PDB entry 6BMF | electron microscopy, 3.20 A resolution | chains C and D of the 6 polymer chains in the assembly

[Chain C (and D)]
Molecule: Vacuolar protein sorting-associated protein 4
From: Saccharomyces cerevisiae
Notes: chain D of this document is another copy of the same molecule, construct and numbering; everything in this record applies to it too
Reference sequence: P52917 (VPS4_YEAST); residue numbers follow UniProt; this construct covers 101-437
Sequence (337 residues; row label = number of the first residue in the row):
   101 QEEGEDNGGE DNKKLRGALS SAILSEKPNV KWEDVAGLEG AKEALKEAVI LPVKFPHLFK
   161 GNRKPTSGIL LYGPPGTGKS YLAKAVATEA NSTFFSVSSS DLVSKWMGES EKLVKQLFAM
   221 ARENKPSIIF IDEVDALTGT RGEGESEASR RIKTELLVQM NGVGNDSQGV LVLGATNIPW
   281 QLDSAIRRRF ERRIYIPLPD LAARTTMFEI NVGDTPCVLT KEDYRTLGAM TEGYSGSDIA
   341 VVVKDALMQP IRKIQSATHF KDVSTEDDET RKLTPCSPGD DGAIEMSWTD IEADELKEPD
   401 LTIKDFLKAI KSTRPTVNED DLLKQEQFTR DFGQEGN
Disordered / not traced: 101-111, 358-398
Metal / ion sites: Mg2+: S180 (together with ADP)
Residues lining bound ligands:
  - ADP / beryllium trifluoride, molecule 1: D134, V135, A136, P174, P175, G176, T177, G178, K179, S180, Y181, N277, M307, G336, S337, A340
  - ADP / beryllium trifluoride, molecule 2: N261, R288, R289
Swiss-Prot annotation at these positions:
  - binding site (ATP): G173 to S180
  - mutagenesis: K179 (K179A: No ATP hydrolysis. Missorting of vacuolar proteins), Q216 (Q216A: Abolishes oligomerization), E233 (E233Q: Defective in ATP hydrolysis. Missorting of vacuolar proteins)
Reported in the primary citation:
  - binding site for beryllium trifluoride: R288, R289
  - binding site for the ligand ADP: R288

[Chain C / chain D interface]
Contacting residue pairs - 52 pairs, chain C then chain D:
  L124(C) - V263(D)  hydrophobic
  E126(C) - G264(D)
  P175(C) - R288(D)
  G176(C) - R288(D)
  K184(C) - G262(D)
  S199(C) - E211(D)  hydrogen bond
  S199(C) - R251(D)
  S200(C) - E211(D)
  S200(C) - K212(D)
  S200(C) - K215(D)
  S200(C) - E255(D)
  V203(C) - M207(D)
  V203(C) - K212(D)  hydrogen bond (backbone-side chain)
  S204(C) - M207(D)
  K205(C) - K114(D)
  K205(C) - W206(D)
  K205(C) - E209(D)
  F230(C) - V263(D)  hydrophobic
  E233(C) - T254(D)
  E233(C) - L257(D)
  A236(C) - R250(D)
  A236(C) - R251(D)
  A236(C) - T254(D)
  E245(C) - M207(D)
  A248(C) - R251(D)
  N277(C) - R241(D)
  I278(C) - R241(D)
  Q281(C) - R250(D)  hydrogen bond
  V312(C) - N162(D)
  G313(C) - N162(D)
  D314(C) - N162(D)
  T315(C) - N162(D)
  S337(C) - R288(D)  hydrogen bond
  V341(C) - E291(D)
  K344(C) - K164(D)  hydrogen bond (side chain-backbone)
  K344(C) - P165(D)
  K344(C) - E291(D)
  L347(C) - N162(D)
  L347(C) - R163(D)
  M348(C) - F159(D)  hydrophobic
  M348(C) - R163(D)
  I351(C) - R163(D)
  Q355(C) - E143(D)
  R414(C) - R293(D)  hydrogen bond (backbone-side chain)
  R414(C) - D431(D)
  R414(C) - F432(D)
  P415(C) - R293(D)
  P415(C) - F432(D)
  T416(C) - S284(D)
  T416(C) - R287(D)
  T416(C) - R288(D)
  T416(C) - F432(D)
Interface residues without a listed pair, chain C (40 interface residues in all): P128, S180, S198, D232, N311, S412, V417, N418
Interface residues without a listed pair, chain D (39 interface residues in all): E147, L151, G208, V258, N265, A285, R289, R430, G433, Q434

[Overview]
The interface between chain C and chain D involves 40 residues on one side and 39 on the other; the contacts
include 6 hydrogen bonds. Among the polar pairs are S199(C)-E211(D), V203(C)-K212(D) and Q281(C)-R250(D). From
the paper: a binding site for beryllium trifluoride at R288(C) and R289(C); a binding site for the ligand ADP
at R288(C).
Both chains are Vacuolar protein sorting-associated protein 4 (Saccharomyces cerevisiae). Entry 6BMF
(Vps4p-Vta1p complex with peptide binding to the central pore of Vps4p) was determined by electron microscopy
(same publication as 6AP1).
